Entry 5WT1 (X-ray diffraction, 2.60 A resolution); this record covers chains A and C.

# Chain A
Protein: tRNA (guanine(37)-N1)-methyltransferase Trm5a
Organism: Pyrococcus abyssi (strain GE5 / Orsay)
Notes: EC 2.1.1.228
UniProt: Q9V2G1 (TRM5A_PYRAB); residues 1-333 here = UniProt positions 1-333
Amino-acid sequence (333 residues; numbered 1 to 333; the number before each row is that of its first residue):
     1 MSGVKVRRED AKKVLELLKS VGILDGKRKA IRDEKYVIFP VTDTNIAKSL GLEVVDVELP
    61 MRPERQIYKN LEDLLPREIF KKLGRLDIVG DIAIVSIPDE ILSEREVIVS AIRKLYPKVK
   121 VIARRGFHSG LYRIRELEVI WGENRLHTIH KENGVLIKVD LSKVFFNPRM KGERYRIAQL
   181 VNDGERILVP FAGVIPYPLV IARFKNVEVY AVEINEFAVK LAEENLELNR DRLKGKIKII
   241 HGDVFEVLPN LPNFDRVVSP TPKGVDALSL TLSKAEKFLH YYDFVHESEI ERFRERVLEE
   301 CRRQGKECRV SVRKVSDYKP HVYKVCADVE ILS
Not modelled in the structure: 333
Small-molecule neighbours: S-adenosylhomocysteine (SAH): Leu-131, Tyr-132, Arg-133, Phe-165, Phe-166, Met-170, Arg-174, Phe-191, Ala-192, Gly-193, Pro-196, Tyr-197, Val-212, Glu-213, Ile-214, Asn-215, Gly-242, Asp-243, Val-244, Phe-245, Pro-260, Pro-262
UniProt features mapped onto this chain:
  - binding site (S-adenosyl-L-methionine): Arg-174, Phe-191, Glu-213, Ile-214, Asp-243, Val-244
  - mutagenesis: Arg-133 (R133A: Strong decrease in both activities), Phe-165 (F165A: Lack of activity), Glu-173 (E173A: Decrease in both activities), Arg-174 (R174A: Decrease in both activities), Glu-213 (E213A: Lack of activity), Pro-260 (P260N: Lack of tRNA(Phe):m1G methyltransferase activity, but does not affect tRNA(Phe):imG2 methyltransferase activity), Pro-262 (P262A: Strong decrease in both activities)
From the paper describing this entry:
  - binding site for S-adenosylhomocysteine: Arg-174, Phe-191, Glu-213, Ile-214, Asp-243, Val-244
  - binding site for the 76-nt RNA strand (chain C): Arg-8, Lys-12, Arg-32, Arg-125, His-128, Arg-133, Arg-135, Phe-165, Met-170, Pro-262, Lys-263, Phe-284, Tyr-318
  - mutagenesis - R133A: abolished catalytic activity with the 76-nt RNA strand (chain C)
  - mutagenesis - R174A, E213A, D243A: decreased catalytic activity on S-adenosylhomocysteine
  - mutagenesis - R135A, Y318A: decreased catalytic activity with the 76-nt RNA strand (chain C)
  - conformationally variable residues (loop rearrangement, order/disorder transition, side-chain flip): Ser-129 to Gly-130, Arg-133, Lys-319 to Pro-320
  - mutagenesis - R8A, K12A, K19A, R32A: unchanged binding to the 76-nt RNA strand (chain C)
  - catalytic residues: Glu-173, Lys-324 (proposed by the authors, not directly observed)
  - specificity-determining residues: Pro-260 to Lys-263 (proposed by the authors, not directly observed)

# Chain C
Molecule: 76-nt RNA strand
Sequence (76 nucleotides; row label = number of the first residue in the row):
     1 GGGGCGGUAG CUCAGCC
   17A U
    18 GGGAGAGCAC CGGACUGAAG AUCCGGGUGU CGGGGGUUCA AAUCCCCCCC GCCCCACC
Not modelled in the structure: 1-3, 70-75

# Interface between chain A and chain C
Residue-residue contacts (88):
  Arg-8(A) / C56(C)  base contact
  Ala-11(A) / G19(C)  base contact
  Ala-11(A) / C56(C)  base contact
  Lys-12(A) / G19(C)  base contact
  Lys-12(A) / C56(C)  hydrogen bond to the base
  Lys-12(A) / A57(C)  sugar contact
  Leu-15(A) / G19(C)  sugar contact
  Lys-19(A) / G19(C)  phosphate contact
  Lys-19(A) / G20(C)  salt bridge to the phosphate
  Lys-19(A) / A21(C)  phosphate contact
  Gly-26(A) / G20(C)  base contact
  Lys-29(A) / G19(C)  salt bridge to the phosphate
  Arg-32(A) / G19(C)  hydrogen bond to the base
  Val-37(A) / G19(C)  base contact
  Phe-39(A) / G19(C)  base contact
  Arg-62(A) / G20(C)  base contact
  Arg-65(A) / G15(C)  sugar contact
  Gln-66(A) / G15(C)  hydrogen bond to the phosphate
  Gln-66(A) / C16(C)  hydrogen bond to the phosphate
  Gln-66(A) / G20(C)  hydrogen bond to the base
  Ile-67(A) / G20(C)  base contact
  Tyr-68(A) / A14(C)  base contact
  Tyr-68(A) / G20(C)  stacking on the base
  Tyr-68(A) / A21(C)  sugar contact
  Tyr-68(A) / G22(C)  phosphate contact
  Lys-69(A) / A23(C)  sugar contact
  Asn-70(A) / A23(C)  phosphate contact
  Asn-70(A) / G24(C)  phosphate contact
  Leu-71(A) / G24(C)  phosphate contact
  Leu-83(A) / C40(C)  phosphate contact
  Arg-85(A) / C25(C)  salt bridge to the phosphate
  Arg-85(A) / A26(C)  salt bridge to the phosphate
  Arg-85(A) / U39(C)  phosphate contact
  Arg-85(A) / C40(C)  phosphate contact
  Leu-86(A) / G24(C)  hydrogen bond to the sugar
  Leu-86(A) / C25(C)  sugar contact
  Asp-87(A) / C25(C)  sugar contact
  Leu-115(A) / A23(C)  sugar contact
  Tyr-116(A) / A23(C)  hydrogen bond to the base
  Tyr-116(A) / G24(C)  hydrogen bond to the sugar
  Lys-118(A) / C13(C)  hydrogen bond to the phosphate
  Lys-118(A) / A14(C)  salt bridge to the phosphate
  Arg-125(A) / A38(C)  hydrogen bond to the phosphate
  Arg-125(A) / U39(C)  salt bridge to the phosphate
  Phe-127(A) / A36(C)  sugar contact
  Phe-127(A) / G37(C)  phosphate contact
  His-128(A) / G37(C)  hydrogen bond to the sugar
  Arg-133(A) / G37(C)  hydrogen bond to the base
  Arg-135(A) / G37(C)  salt bridge to the phosphate
  Arg-135(A) / A38(C)  salt bridge to the phosphate
  Lys-151(A) / U12(C)  sugar contact
  Glu-152(A) / C11(C)  sugar contact
  Glu-152(A) / U12(C)  sugar contact
  Asn-153(A) / C11(C)  hydrogen bond to the phosphate
  Asn-153(A) / U12(C)  phosphate contact
  Gly-154(A) / C11(C)  phosphate contact
  Gly-154(A) / U12(C)  hydrogen bond to the phosphate
  Phe-165(A) / G37(C)  base contact
  Asn-167(A) / A38(C)  phosphate contact
  Arg-169(A) / C25(C)  phosphate contact
  Arg-169(A) / A26(C)  salt bridge to the phosphate
  Arg-169(A) / A38(C)  salt bridge to the phosphate
  Arg-169(A) / U39(C)  salt bridge to the phosphate
  Lys-171(A) / G10(C)  base contact
  Lys-171(A) / C11(C)  hydrogen bond to the base
  Lys-171(A) / G24(C)  base contact
  Lys-171(A) / C25(C)  hydrogen bond to the base
  Lys-171(A) / A26(C)  sugar contact
  Gly-172(A) / A26(C)  sugar contact
  Pro-262(A) / G37(C)  base contact
  Lys-263(A) / G37(C)  hydrogen bond to the base
  Phe-284(A) / G37(C)  base contact
  Asp-317(A) / A31(C)  hydrogen bond to the base
  Asp-317(A) / A38(C)  base contact
  Asp-317(A) / U39(C)  base contact
  Tyr-318(A) / A36(C)  hydrogen bond to the sugar
  Tyr-318(A) / G37(C)  sugar contact
  Tyr-318(A) / A38(C)  base contact
  Lys-319(A) / A35(C)  salt bridge to the phosphate
  Lys-319(A) / A36(C)  salt bridge to the phosphate
  Lys-319(A) / A38(C)  hydrogen bond to the base
  Pro-320(A) / C32(C)  base contact
  Pro-320(A) / A36(C)  base contact
  Pro-320(A) / A38(C)  base contact
  His-321(A) / C32(C)  hydrogen bond to the base
  His-321(A) / U33(C)  salt bridge to the phosphate
  Tyr-323(A) / C32(C)  hydrogen bond to the base
  Lys-324(A) / G37(C)  base contact
Other interface residues (no listed pair), chain A (58 interface residues in all): Glu-9, Leu-24, Ala-30, Pro-63, Gly-84, Gly-126, Met-170, Thr-261, Val-315
Other interface residues (no listed pair), chain C (29 interface residues in all): C17, C27, G34

# Summary
The interface between chain A and chain C involves 58 residues on one side and 29 on the other, with 22
hydrogen bonds, 14 salt bridges and 1 aromatic stacking contact. Polar contacts include Lys-12(A)/C56(C),
Arg-32(A)/G19(C) and Gln-66(A)/G20(C). From the paper: catalytic residues Glu-173(A) and Lys-324(A); R174A,
E213A and D243A of chain A reduce catalytic activity on S-adenosylhomocysteine; 10 substitutions were tested
in all.
Here chain A is tRNA (guanine(37)-N1)-methyltransferase Trm5a (Pyrococcus abyssi (strain GE5 / Orsay)) and
chain C is a 76-nt RNA strand. Entry 5WT1 (Pyrococcus abyssi methyltransferase PaTrm5a bound by SAH and
cognate tRNA) was determined by X-ray diffraction, deposited together with 5WT3.
